3REK - chains B and I of the 10 polymer chains in the assembly; structure by X-ray diffraction, 2.60 A resolution.

[Chain B]
Molecule: Histone H4
Organism: Xenopus laevis
UniProt: P62799 (H4_XENLA); residues 1-102 here correspond to UniProt positions 2-103 (UniProt number = residue number + 1)
Chain sequence (102 residues; row label = number of the first residue in the row):
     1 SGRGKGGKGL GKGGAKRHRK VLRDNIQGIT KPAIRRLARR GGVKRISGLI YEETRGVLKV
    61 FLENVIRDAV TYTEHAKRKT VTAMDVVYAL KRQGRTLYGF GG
Unresolved in the structure: 1-19
UniProt features mapped onto this chain:
  - DNA-binding region: Lys16 to Lys20
  - modified residue: Ser1 (N-acetylserine), Arg3 (Asymmetric dimethylarginine), Lys5 (N6-(2-hydroxyisobutyryl)lysine), Lys8 (N6-(2-hydroxyisobutyryl)lysine), Lys12 (N6-(2-hydroxyisobutyryl)lysine), Lys16 (N6-(2-hydroxyisobutyryl)lysine), Lys20 (N6,N6,N6-trimethyllysine), Lys31 (N6-(2-hydroxyisobutyryl)lysine), Lys44 (N6-(2-hydroxyisobutyryl)lysine), Ser47 (Phosphoserine), Tyr51 (Phosphotyrosine), Lys59 (N6-(2-hydroxyisobutyryl)lysine), Lys77 (N6-(2-hydroxyisobutyryl)lysine), Lys79 (N6-(2-hydroxyisobutyryl)lysine), Tyr88 (Phosphotyrosine), Lys91 (N6-(2-hydroxyisobutyryl)lysine)
  - cross-link (Glycyl lysine isopeptide (Lys-Gly)): Lys31 (interchain with G-Cter in UFM1), Lys91 (interchain with G-Cter in ubiquitin)
Ion coordination: platinum (II) ion near Met84 (its only coordinating residue here)

[Chain I]
Molecule: 146-nt DNA strand
Sequence (146 nucleotides; numbered -72 to 73; the number before each row is that of its first residue; numbers below 1 keep their minus sign (DA-72 is residue -72)):
   -72 ATCTCCAAAT ATCCCTTGCG GATCGTAGAA AAAGTGTGTC AAACTGCGCT ATCAAAGGGA
   -12 AACTTCAACT GAATTCAGTT GAAGTTTCCC TTTGATAGCG CAGTTTGACA CACTTTTTCT
    48 ACGATCCGCA AGGGATATTT GGAGAT
Ion coordination: platinum (II) ion site 1 near DA-72 (its only coordinating residue here); platinum (II) ion site 2 near DG-55 (its only coordinating residue here); platinum (II) ion site 3 near DA-46 (its only coordinating residue here); platinum (II) ion site 4 near DG-27 (its only coordinating residue here); platinum (II) ion site 5 near DG-15 (its only coordinating residue here); platinum (II) ion site 6 near DG-14 (its only coordinating residue here); platinum (II) ion site 7 near DG-2 (its only coordinating residue here); platinum (II) ion site 8: DG21, DA22; platinum (II) ion site 9 near DG25 (its only coordinating residue here); platinum (II) ion site 10 near DG34 (its only coordinating residue here); platinum (II) ion site 11: DG68, DG69; platinum (II) ion site 12 near DG71 (its only coordinating residue here)

[Interface between chain B and chain I]
Pairs across the interface - 6 pairs, chain B then chain I:
  Thr30(B) - DA-13(I)  phosphate contact
  Thr30(B) - DA-12(I)  phosphate contact
  Pro32(B) - DA-13(I)  phosphate contact
  Pro32(B) - DA-12(I)  phosphate contact
  Arg36(B) - DA-13(I)  salt bridge to the phosphate
  Arg45(B) - DC-4(I)  sugar contact
Other interface residues (no listed pair), chain B (6 interface residues in all): Lys31, Thr80
Other interface residues (no listed pair), chain I (5 interface residues in all): DC-24, DT-3

[Overview]
The interface between chain B and chain I involves 6 residues on one side and 5 on the other, with 1 salt
bridge. Its one salt-bridged contact is Arg36(B)-DA-13(I). UniProt lists a DNA-binding region on chain B.
Chain B is Histone H4 (Xenopus laevis) and chain I is a 146-nt DNA strand; the structure, 2.6 Angstrom Crystal
Structure of the Nucleosome Core Particle Assembled with a 146 bp Alpha-Satellite DNA ..., was determined by
X-ray diffraction (same publication as 3REH, 3REI, 3REJ and 3REL).
